8X5D - chains G and H of the 13 polymer chains in the assembly; structure by electron microscopy, 3.10 A resolution.

== Chain G (and H) ==
Molecule: CRISPR system Cms endoribonuclease Csm3
From: Mycobacterium tuberculosis
Notes: chain H of this document is another copy of the same molecule, construct and numbering; everything in this record applies to it too
UniProtKB: A0A045JG98 (A0A045JG98_MYCTX); residue numbers follow UniProt; this construct covers 1-236
Sequence (239 residues; row label = number of the first residue in the row; numbers below 1 keep their minus sign (Met-2 is residue -2)):
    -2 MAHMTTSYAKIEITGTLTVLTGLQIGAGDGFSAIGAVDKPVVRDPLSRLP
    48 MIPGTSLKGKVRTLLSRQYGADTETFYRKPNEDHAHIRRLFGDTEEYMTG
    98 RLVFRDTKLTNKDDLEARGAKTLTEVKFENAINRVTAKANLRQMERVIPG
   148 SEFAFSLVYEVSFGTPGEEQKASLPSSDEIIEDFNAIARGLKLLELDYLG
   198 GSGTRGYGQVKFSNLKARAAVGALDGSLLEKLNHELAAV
Disordered / not traced: -2 to 9, 25-35, 40-46, 59-119, 150-193, 210-236 (chain H: -2 to 1)
Construct notes: initiating methionine (-2); expression tag (-1 to 0)

== Chain G / chain H interface ==
Pairs across the interface (32; chain G residue first):
  Thr18(G) with Asp103(H)
  Glu122(G) with Pro42(H)
  Lys124(G) with Pro50(H); Thr52(H)
  Phe125(G) with Ala24(H); Asp26(H)
  Glu126(G) with Thr52(H), hydrogen bond
  Arg131(G) with Arg59(H); Ser63(H), hydrogen bond; Phe73(H); Tyr74(H); Arg75(H); Asp80(H), salt bridge
  Val132(G) with Arg75(H)
  Arg143(G) with Pro42(H); Asp103(H), salt bridge
  Ile145(G) with Pro42(H), hydrophobic
  Pro146(G) with Pro42(H); Leu43(H)
  Asp194(G) with Lys7(H); Arg102(H)
  Gly200(G) with Val100(H)
  Thr201(G) with Lys55(H), hydrogen bond; Thr96(H); Leu99(H); Val100(H); Phe101(H), hydrogen bond (backbone-backbone)
  Gly203(G) with Phe101(H), hydrogen bond (backbone-backbone); Arg102(H); Asp103(H)
  Tyr204(G) with Arg102(H)
  Gln206(G) with Arg102(H), hydrogen bond
Other interface residues (no listed pair), chain G (20 interface residues in all): Asn130, Arg139, Gly147, Arg202
Other interface residues (no listed pair), chain H (24 interface residues in all): Met48, Lys76, Pro77, Gly97

== Overview ==
20 residues of chain G face 24 of chain H across their interface, with 6 hydrogen bonds and 2 salt bridges.
Among the polar pairs are Arg131(G)-Asp80(H), Arg143(G)-Asp103(H) and Glu126(G)-Thr52(H).
Both chains are CRISPR system Cms endoribonuclease Csm3 (Mycobacterium tuberculosis). Entry 8X5D (The cryo-EM
structure of the Mycobacterium tuberculosis CRISPR-Csm complex) was determined by electron microscopy (same
publication as 8WFX).
